Entry 6XCM (electron microscopy, 3.42 A resolution); this record covers chains C and L of the 7 polymer chains in the assembly.

# Chain C
Molecule: Spike glycoprotein
Source organism: Severe acute respiratory syndrome coronavirus 2
Reference sequence: P0DTC2 (SPIKE_SARS2); residues 1-1213 here = UniProt positions 1-1213
Sequence (1259 residues; numbered 1 to 1259; the number before each row is that of its first residue):
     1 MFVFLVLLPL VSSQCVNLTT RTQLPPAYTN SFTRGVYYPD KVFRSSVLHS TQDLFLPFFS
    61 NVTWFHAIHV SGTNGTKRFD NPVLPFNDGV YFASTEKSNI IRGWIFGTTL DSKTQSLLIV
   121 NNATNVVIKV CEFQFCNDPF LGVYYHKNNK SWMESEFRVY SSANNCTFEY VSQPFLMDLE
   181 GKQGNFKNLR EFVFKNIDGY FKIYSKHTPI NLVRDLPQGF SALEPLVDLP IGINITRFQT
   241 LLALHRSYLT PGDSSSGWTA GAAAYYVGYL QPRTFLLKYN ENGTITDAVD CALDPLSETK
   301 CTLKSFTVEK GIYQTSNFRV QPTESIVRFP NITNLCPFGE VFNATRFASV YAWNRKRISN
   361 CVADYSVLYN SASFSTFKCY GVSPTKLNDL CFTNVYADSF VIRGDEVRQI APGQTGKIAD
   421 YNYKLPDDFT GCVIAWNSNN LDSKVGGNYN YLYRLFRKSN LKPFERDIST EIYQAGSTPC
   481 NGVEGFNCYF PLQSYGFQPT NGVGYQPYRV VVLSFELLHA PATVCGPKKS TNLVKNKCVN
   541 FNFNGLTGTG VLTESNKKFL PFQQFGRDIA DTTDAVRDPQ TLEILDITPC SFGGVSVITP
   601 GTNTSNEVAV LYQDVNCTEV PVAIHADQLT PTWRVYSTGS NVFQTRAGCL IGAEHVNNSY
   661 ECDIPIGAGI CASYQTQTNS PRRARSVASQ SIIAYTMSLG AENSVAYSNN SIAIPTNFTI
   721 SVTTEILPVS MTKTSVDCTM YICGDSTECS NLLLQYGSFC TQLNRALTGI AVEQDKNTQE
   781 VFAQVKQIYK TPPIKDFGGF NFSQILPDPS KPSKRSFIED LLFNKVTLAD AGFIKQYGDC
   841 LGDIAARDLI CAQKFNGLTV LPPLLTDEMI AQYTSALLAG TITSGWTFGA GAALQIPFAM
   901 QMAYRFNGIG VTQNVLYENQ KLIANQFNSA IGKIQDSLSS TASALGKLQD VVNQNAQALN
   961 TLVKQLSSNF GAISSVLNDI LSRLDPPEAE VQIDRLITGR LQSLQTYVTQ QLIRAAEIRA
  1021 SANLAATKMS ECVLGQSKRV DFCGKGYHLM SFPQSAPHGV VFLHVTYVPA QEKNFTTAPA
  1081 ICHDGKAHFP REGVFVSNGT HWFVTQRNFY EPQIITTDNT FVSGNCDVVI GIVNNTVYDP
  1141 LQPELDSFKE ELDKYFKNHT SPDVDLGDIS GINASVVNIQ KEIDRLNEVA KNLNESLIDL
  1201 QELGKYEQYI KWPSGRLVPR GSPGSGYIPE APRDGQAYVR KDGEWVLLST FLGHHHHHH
Disordered / not traced: 1-26, 67-80, 141-163, 173-185, 197-199, 212-214, 243-262, 519, 621-640, 677-688, 812, 828-853, 1148-1259
Construct notes: conflict Glu607 (Gln in P0DTC2), Pro986 (Lys in P0DTC2), Pro987 (Val in P0DTC2); expression tag (1214-1259)
Cystine bridges: Cys131-Cys166, Cys291-Cys301, Cys336-Cys361, Cys379-Cys432, Cys391-Cys525, Cys480-Cys488, Cys538-Cys590, Cys617-Cys649, Cys662-Cys671, Cys738-Cys760, Cys743-Cys749, Cys1032-Cys1043, Cys1082-Cys1126
Covalent attachments: N-acetylglucosamine (NAG) linked to Asn61, Asn122, Asn165, Asn234, Asn282, Asn331, Asn343, Asn603, Asn616, Asn709, Asn717, Asn801, Asn1098, Asn1134
Swiss-Prot annotation at these positions:
  - region: Asn280 to Cys301 (Putative superantigen), Arg403 to Asp405 (Integrin-binding motif), Asn448 to Phe456 (Immunodominant HLA epitope recognized by the CD8+), Pro681 to Ala684 (Putative superantigen), Ser816 to Tyr837 (Fusion peptide 1), Lys835 to Phe855 (Fusion peptide 2), Asp1163 to Glu1202 (Heptad repeat 2)
  - site (Cleavage): Arg685, Ser686, Arg815, Ser816
  - glycosylation: Asn17 (N-linked (GlcNAc...) (complex) asparagine), Asn61 (N-linked (GlcNAc...) (hybrid) asparagine), Asn74 (N-linked (GlcNAc...) (complex) asparagine), Asn122 (N-linked (GlcNAc...) (hybrid) asparagine), Asn149 (N-linked (GlcNAc...) (complex) asparagine), Asn165 (N-linked (GlcNAc...) (complex) asparagine), Asn234 (N-linked (GlcNAc...) (high mannose) asparagine), Asn282 (N-linked (GlcNAc...) (complex) asparagine), Thr323 (O-linked (GalNAc) threonine), Ser325 (O-linked (HexNAc...) serine), Asn331 (N-linked (GlcNAc...) (complex) asparagine), Asn343 (N-linked (GlcNAc...) (complex) asparagine), Asn603 (N-linked (GlcNAc...) (hybrid) asparagine), Asn616 (N-linked (GlcNAc...) (complex) asparagine), Asn657 (N-linked (GlcNAc...) (complex) asparagine), Thr676 (O-linked (GlcNAc...) threonine), Thr678 (O-linked (GlcNAc...) threonine), Asn709 (N-linked (GlcNAc...) (high mannose) asparagine), Asn717 (N-linked (GlcNAc...) (hybrid) asparagine), Asn801 (N-linked (GlcNAc...) (hybrid) asparagine) and 6 more in UniProt
  - natural variant: Leu5 (L5F: In strain: Iota/B.1.526), Ser13 (S13I: In strain: Epsilon/B.1.427/B.1.429), Leu18 (L18F: In strain: Beta/B.1.351, Gamma/P.1 and 1 more), Thr19 (T19I: In strain: Omicron/BQ.1.1, Omicron/XBB.1.5 and 1 more; T19R: In strain: Delta/B.1.617.2, Omicron/BA.2 and 4 more), Thr20 (T20N: In strain: Gamma/P.1), Leu24 to Ala27 (sequence variant, change not given here; In strain: Omicron/BA.2, Omicron/BA.2.12.1 and 6 more), Pro26 (P26S: In strain: Gamma/P.1), Gln52 (Q52H: In strain: Omicron/EG.5.1), Ala67 (A67V: In strain: Eta/B.1.525, Omicron/BA.1), His69 to Val70 (deletion: In strain: Alpha/B.1.1.7, Eta/B.1.525 and 5 more), Gly75 (G75V: In strain: Lambda/C.37), Thr76 (T76I: In strain: Lambda/C.37), 82 further natural variant entries in UniProt
  - mutagenesis: His69 to Val70 (Increased incorporation of cleaved spike into virions), Asn121 (N121Q: Partial loss of biliverdin affinity), Arg190 (R190K: Partial loss of biliverdin affinity), Asn234 (N234Q: Increased resistance to neutralizing antibodies), Asn331 (N331Q: Reduced viral infectivity), Asn343 (N343Q: Reduced viral infectivity), Leu452 (L452R: Increased resistance to neutralizing antibodies. Decreases HLA binding to NF9 epitope. Increased binding affinity to human ACE2), Tyr453 (Y453F: Decreased HLA binding to NF9 epitope. Increased binding affinity to human ACE2), Ala475 (A475V: Increased resistance to neutralizing antibodies), Val483 (V483A: Increased resistance to neutralizing antibodies), Glu484 (E484D: Increased replication in human TMEM106B overexpressing cells), Phe490 (F490L: Increased resistance to neutralizing antibodies and human covalescent sera neutralization), 14 further mutagenesis entries in UniProt

# Chain L
Molecule: C105 Fab Light Chain
Source organism: Homo sapiens
Notes: antibody fragment or engineered binder
Sequence (217 residues; each row starts with the number of its first residue; note: 6 numbers in that range are skipped by the numbering (no residue carries them; nothing is unmodelled there); a row labelled like 27A-27C holds insertion residues (27A, then the next letters in order)):
     1 QSALTQPPS
    11 ASGSPGQSVT ISCTGTS
27A-27C SDV
    28 GGYKYVSWYQ QHPGKAPKLM IYEVSKRPSG VPDRFSGSKS GNTASLTVSG LQAEDEADYY
    88 CSSYEGSN
95A-95B NF
    96 VVFGGGTKLT V
  111A L
   112 GQPKAAPSVT LFPPSSEELQ ANKATLVCLI SDFYPGAVTV AWKADSSPVK AGVETTTPSK
   172 QSNNKYAASS YLSLTPEQWK SHRSYSCQVT HEGSTVEKTV APTECS
Disordered / not traced: 1, 113-217
Cystine bridges: Cys23-Cys88

# How chain C and chain L interact
Pairs across the interface (9; chain C residue first):
  Asp405(C) - Tyr91(L)
  Asp405(C) - Gly93(L)
  Arg408(C) - Asn95(L)
  Thr500(C) - Gly28(L)
  Asn501(C) - Gly29(L)  hydrogen bond (side chain-backbone)
  Gly502(C) - Gly28(L)  hydrogen bond (backbone-backbone)
  Gly502(C) - Gly29(L)  hydrogen bond (backbone-backbone)
  Tyr505(C) - Gly29(L)
  Tyr505(C) - Tyr30(L)  hydrophobic
Also at the interface, not in a pair above, chain L (8 interface residues in all): Lys31, Ser94

# Summary
Chain C and chain L form an interface of 6 and 8 residues respectively; the contacts include 3 hydrogen bonds.
Polar contacts include Asn501(C)-Gly29(L), Gly502(C)-Gly28(L) and Gly502(C)-Gly29(L). Covalently linked
N-acetylglucosamine: at Asn61(C), Asn122(C), Asn165(C), Asn234(C), Asn282(C) and Asn331(C) and 8 more.
Chain C is Spike glycoprotein (Severe acute respiratory syndrome coronavirus 2) and chain L is C105 Fab Light
Chain (Homo sapiens); the structure, Structure of the SARS-CoV-2 spike glycoprotein in complex with the C105
neutralizing antibody Fab fragment (state ..., was determined by electron microscopy together with 6XCA and
6XCN from the same study.
